Entry 6JZQ (X-ray diffraction, 2.80 A resolution); this record covers chain A.

# Chain A
Molecule: Long-chain acyl-[acyl-carrier-protein] reductase
Source organism: Synechococcus elongatus PCC 7942
Notes: EC 1.2.1.80
Reference sequence: Q54765 (AAR_SYNE7); residue numbers follow UniProt; this construct covers 1-341
Amino-acid sequence (347 residues; each row starts with the number of its first residue):
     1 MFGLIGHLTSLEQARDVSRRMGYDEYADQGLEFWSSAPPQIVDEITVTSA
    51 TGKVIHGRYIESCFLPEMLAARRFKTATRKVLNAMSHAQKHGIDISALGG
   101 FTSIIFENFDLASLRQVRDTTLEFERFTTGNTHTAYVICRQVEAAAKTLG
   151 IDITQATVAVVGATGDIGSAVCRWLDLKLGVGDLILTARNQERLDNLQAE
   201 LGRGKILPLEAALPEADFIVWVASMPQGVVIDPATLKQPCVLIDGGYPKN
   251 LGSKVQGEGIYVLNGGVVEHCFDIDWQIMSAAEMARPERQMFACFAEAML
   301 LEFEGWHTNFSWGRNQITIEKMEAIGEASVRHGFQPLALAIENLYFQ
Disordered / not traced: 114-117, 345-347
Differences from the reference sequence: expression tag (342-347)
From the paper describing this entry:
  - conformationally variable residues (loop rearrangement, order/disorder transition): His7 to Ala37, Ser113 to Thr120, Gln277 to Met284
  - mutagenesis - Y247F: decreased binding to stearoyl-CoA
  - mutagenesis - Y247F: decreased catalytic activity on stearoyl-CoA
  - mutagenesis - Y247A: abolished binding to stearoyl-CoA

# Overview
From the paper: Y247F reduces binding to stearoyl-CoA; conformational variability at His7, Ser113 and Gln277.
Chain A is Long-chain acyl-[acyl-carrier-protein] reductase (Synechococcus elongatus PCC 7942); the structure,
The crystal structure of acyl-acyl carrier protein (acyl-ACP) reductase (AAR), was determined by X-ray
diffraction (same publication as 6JZU, 6JZY and 6JZZ).
